Entry 7F7L (X-ray diffraction, 2.25 A resolution); this record covers chain A.

Chain A:
Name: AKR4-2
Organism: Echinochloa colona
Reference sequence: A0A5J6VLZ7 (A0A5J6VLZ7_9POAL); residue numbers follow UniProt; this construct covers 1-310
Sequence (321 residues; numbered -10 to 310; the number before each row is that of its first residue; numbers below 1 keep their minus sign (Gly-10 is residue -10)):
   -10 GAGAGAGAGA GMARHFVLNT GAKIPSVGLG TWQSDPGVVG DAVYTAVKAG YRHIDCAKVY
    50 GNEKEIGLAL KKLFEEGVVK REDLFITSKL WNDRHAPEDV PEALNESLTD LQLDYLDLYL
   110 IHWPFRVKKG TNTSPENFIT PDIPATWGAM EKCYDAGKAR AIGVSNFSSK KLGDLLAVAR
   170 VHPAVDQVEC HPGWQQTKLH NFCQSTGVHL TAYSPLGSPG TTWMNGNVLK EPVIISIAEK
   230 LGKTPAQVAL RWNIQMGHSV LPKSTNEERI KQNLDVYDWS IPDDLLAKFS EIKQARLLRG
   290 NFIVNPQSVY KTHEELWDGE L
Not modelled in the structure: -10 to 1
Sequence notes: expression tag (-10 to 0)
Bound ions: Co2+: His171 (shared with 1 residue of chain B)
Small-molecule neighbours: NADPH (NDP; NADPH dihydro-nicotinamide-adenine-dinucleotide phosphate): Gly19, Thr20, Trp21, Asp44, Tyr49, Lys78, His111, Trp112, Ser154, Asn155, Gln176, Tyr202, Ser203, Pro204, Leu205, Gly206, Ser207, Pro208, Gly209, Thr210, Leu218, Ala235, Leu250, Pro251, Lys252, Ser253, Thr254, Asn255, Arg258, Gln261, Asn262, Leu287

Overview:
Ligands of chain A: NADPH.
Chain A is AKR4-2 (Echinochloa colona); the structure, Crystal structure of AKR4C17 bound with NADPH, was
determined by X-ray diffraction (same publication as 7F7K, 7F7M, 7W1W and 7W1X).
